PDB entry 7OZT | X-ray diffraction, 1.74 A resolution | chains AAA and BBB

== Chain AAA ==
Name: Camelid nanobody NB09
Organism: Lama glama
Notes: antibody fragment or engineered binder
Sequence (132 residues; numbered 1 to 132; the number before each row is that of its first residue):
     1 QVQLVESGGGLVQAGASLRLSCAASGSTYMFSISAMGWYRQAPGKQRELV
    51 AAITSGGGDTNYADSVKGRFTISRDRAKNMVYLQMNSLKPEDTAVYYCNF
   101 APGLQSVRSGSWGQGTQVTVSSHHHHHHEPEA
Disordered / not traced: 123-132
Disulfides: Cys22-Cys98

== Chain BBB ==
Name: Cyclin-dependent kinase inhibitor 2A
Organism: Homo sapiens
UniProt: P42771 (CDN2A_HUMAN); residues 1-156 here = UniProt positions 1-156
Sequence (175 residues; row label = number of the first residue in the row; numbers below 1 keep their minus sign (Met-18 is residue -18)):
   -18 MAHHHHHHSSGLEVLFQGPMEPAAGSSMEPSADWLATAAARGRVEEVRAL
    32 LEAGALPNAPNSYGRRPIQVMMMGSARVAELLLLHGAEPNCADPATLTRP
    82 VHDAAREGFLDTLVVLHRAGARLDVRDAWGRLPVDLAEELGHRDVARYLR
   132 AAAGGTRGSNHARIDAAEGPSDIPD
Disordered / not traced: -18 to 9, 135-156
Differences from the reference sequence: initiating methionine (-18); expression tag (-17 to 0)
Swiss-Prot annotation at these positions:
  - modified residue: Met1 (N-acetylmethionine), Ser7 (Phosphoserine), Ser8 (Phosphoserine), Ser140 (Phosphoserine), Ser152 (Phosphoserine)
  - natural variant: Asp14 (D14E: In a biliary tract tumor), Leu16 (L16P: In a biliary tract tumor and a familial melanoma), Ala19 (A19ATA: In CMM2), Ala20 (A20P: In a lung tumor and melanoma; A20S: In a biliary tract tumor), Gly23 (G23D: In a pancreas tumor and a melanoma), Arg24 (R24P: In CMM2; R24Q: Found in a patient with multiple primary melanoma loss of CDK4 binding), Glu26 (E26D: In a biliary tract tumor), Leu32 (L32P: In CMM2), Glu33 (E33D: In a biliary tract tumor), Gly35 (G35A: In CMM2; G35E: In CMM2; G35V: In CMM2), Pro48 (P48L: In CMM2), Ile49 (I49S: In a biliary tract tumor; I49T), 52 further natural variant entries in UniProt

== Interface between chain AAA and chain BBB ==
Pairs across the interface - 33 pairs, chain AAA then chain BBB:
  Tyr29(AAA) - Leu65(BBB)  hydrophobic
  Ile33(AAA) - Leu65(BBB)  hydrophobic
  Ile33(AAA) - Arg99(BBB)
  Ile33(AAA) - Ala100(BBB)
  Ser34(AAA) - Arg99(BBB)
  Ala35(AAA) - Arg99(BBB)  hydrogen bond (backbone-backbone)
  Ala35(AAA) - Ala100(BBB)
  Ala35(AAA) - Gly101(BBB)
  Thr54(AAA) - Glu69(BBB)  hydrogen bond
  Thr54(AAA) - Pro70(BBB)
  Thr54(AAA) - Asn71(BBB)
  Thr54(AAA) - Ala100(BBB)
  Thr54(AAA) - Gly101(BBB)
  Ser55(AAA) - Leu64(BBB)
  Ser55(AAA) - Ala100(BBB)  hydrogen bond (backbone-backbone)
  Gly56(AAA) - Glu69(BBB)
  Gly57(AAA) - Glu69(BBB)  hydrogen bond (backbone-side chain)
  Gly58(AAA) - Glu69(BBB)  hydrogen bond (backbone-side chain)
  Asp59(AAA) - Glu69(BBB)
  Asp59(AAA) - Asn71(BBB)  hydrogen bond
  Asn61(AAA) - Arg103(BBB)  hydrogen bond
  Arg76(AAA) - Leu64(BBB)  hydrogen bond (side chain-backbone)
  Arg76(AAA) - Leu65(BBB)  hydrogen bond (side chain-backbone)
  Arg76(AAA) - His66(BBB)
  Arg76(AAA) - Gly67(BBB)
  Pro102(AAA) - His98(BBB)
  Gly103(AAA) - His98(BBB)  hydrogen bond (backbone-backbone)
  Gly103(AAA) - Gly101(BBB)
  Gly103(AAA) - Ala102(BBB)
  Gly103(AAA) - Arg103(BBB)
  Leu104(AAA) - Gly101(BBB)
  Gln105(AAA) - Arg103(BBB)
  Gln105(AAA) - Asp105(BBB)
Also at the interface, not in a pair above, chain AAA (18 interface residues in all): Met30, Ser32
Also at the interface, not in a pair above, chain BBB (16 interface residues in all): Glu61, Ala68

== Overview ==
18 residues of chain AAA face 16 of chain BBB across their interface; the contacts include 10 hydrogen bonds.
Polar pairs include Thr54(AAA)-Glu69(BBB), Gly57(AAA)-Glu69(BBB) and Gly58(AAA)-Glu69(BBB).
Here chain AAA is Camelid nanobody NB09 (Lama glama) and chain BBB is Cyclin-dependent kinase inhibitor 2A
(Homo sapiens). Entry 7OZT (Nanobodies restore stability to cancer-associated mutants of tumor suppressor
protein p16INK4a) was determined by X-ray diffraction.
